7SUM - chains A and D of the 4 polymer chains in the assembly; structure by X-ray diffraction, 2.90 A resolution.

# Chain A
Molecule: DNA ligase 1
Source organism: Homo sapiens
Notes: EC 6.5.1.1
Reference sequence: P18858 (DNLI1_HUMAN); numbering as in UniProt (aligned over 261-918)
Sequence (658 residues; row label = number of the first residue in the row):
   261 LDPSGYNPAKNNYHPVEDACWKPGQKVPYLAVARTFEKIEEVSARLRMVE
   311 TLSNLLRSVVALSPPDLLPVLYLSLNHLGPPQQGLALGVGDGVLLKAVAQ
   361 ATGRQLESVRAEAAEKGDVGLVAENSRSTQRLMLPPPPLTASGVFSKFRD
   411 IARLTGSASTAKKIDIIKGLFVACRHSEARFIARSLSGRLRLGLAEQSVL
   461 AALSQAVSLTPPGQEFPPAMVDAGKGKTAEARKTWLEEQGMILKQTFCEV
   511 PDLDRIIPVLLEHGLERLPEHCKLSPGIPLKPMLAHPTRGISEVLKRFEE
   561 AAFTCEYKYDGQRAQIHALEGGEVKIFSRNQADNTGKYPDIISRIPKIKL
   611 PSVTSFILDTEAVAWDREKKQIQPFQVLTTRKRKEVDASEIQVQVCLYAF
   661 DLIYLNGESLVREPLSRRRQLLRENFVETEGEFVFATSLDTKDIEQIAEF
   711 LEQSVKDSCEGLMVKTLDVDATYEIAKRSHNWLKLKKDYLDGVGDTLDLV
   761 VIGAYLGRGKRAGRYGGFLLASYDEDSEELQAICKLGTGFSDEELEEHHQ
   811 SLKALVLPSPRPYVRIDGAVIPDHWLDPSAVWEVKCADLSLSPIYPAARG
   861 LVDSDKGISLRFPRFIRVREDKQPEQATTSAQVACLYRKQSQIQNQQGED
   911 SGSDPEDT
Not modelled in the structure: 261, 907-918
Construct notes: conflict Ala346 (Glu in P18858), Ala592 (Glu in P18858)
Residues lining bound ligands: adenosine monophosphate (AMP): Ala545, Glu566, Tyr567, Lys568, Tyr569, Gln572, Arg573, Arg589, Glu621, Phe660, Ala696, Met723, Lys725, Trp742, Lys744
What the authors report for this chain:
  - binding site for the 7-nt DNA strand: Arg589, Phe872, Arg874
  - binding site for the 11-nt DNA strand: Phe635
  - contacts within the chain: Leu544-Arg589

# Chain D
Molecule: 18-nt DNA strand
Sequence (18 nucleotides; each row starts with the number of its first residue):
     9 GTCCGACTACGCATCAGC

# How chain A and chain D interact
Residue-residue contacts - 63 pairs, chain A then chain D:
  Arg305(A) - DT10(D)  hydrogen bond to the base
  Arg305(A) - DC11(D)  hydrogen bond to the sugar
  Thr415(A) - DC23(D)  phosphate contact
  Gly416(A) - DC23(D)  hydrogen bond to the phosphate
  Ser417(A) - DA24(D)  phosphate contact
  Ala418(A) - DA24(D)  hydrogen bond to the phosphate
  Ser419(A) - DC23(D)  phosphate contact
  Ser419(A) - DA24(D)  hydrogen bond to the phosphate
  Thr420(A) - DC23(D)  phosphate contact
  Thr420(A) - DA24(D)  hydrogen bond to the phosphate
  Arg449(A) - DC15(D)  salt bridge to the phosphate
  Arg451(A) - DG13(D)  phosphate contact
  Arg451(A) - DA14(D)  salt bridge to the phosphate
  Leu452(A) - DG13(D)  hydrogen bond to the phosphate
  Gly453(A) - DC12(D)  phosphate contact
  Gly453(A) - DG13(D)  hydrogen bond to the phosphate
  Leu454(A) - DC12(D)  phosphate contact
  Leu454(A) - DG13(D)  phosphate contact
  Ala455(A) - DC12(D)  hydrogen bond to the phosphate
  Ala455(A) - DG13(D)  phosphate contact
  Glu456(A) - DC12(D)  hydrogen bond to the phosphate
  Gln457(A) - DC11(D)  phosphate contact
  Gln457(A) - DC12(D)  hydrogen bond to the phosphate
  Ser458(A) - DC11(D)  phosphate contact
  Ser458(A) - DC12(D)  hydrogen bond to the phosphate
  Gln636(A) - DC18(D)  phosphate contact
  Gln636(A) - DG19(D)  hydrogen bond to the phosphate
  Thr639(A) - DG19(D)  sugar contact
  Thr639(A) - DC20(D)  sugar contact
  Thr640(A) - DC20(D)  sugar contact
  Arg641(A) - DC20(D)  sugar contact
  Lys642(A) - DC20(D)  phosphate contact
  Lys642(A) - DA21(D)  phosphate contact
  Arg643(A) - DG19(D)  base contact
  Arg643(A) - DC20(D)  phosphate contact
  Arg643(A) - DA21(D)  hydrogen bond to the phosphate
  Lys644(A) - DA21(D)  salt bridge to the phosphate
  Arg738(A) - DT10(D)  salt bridge to the phosphate
  Gly767(A) - DC15(D)  phosphate contact
  Arg768(A) - DA14(D)  phosphate contact
  Arg768(A) - DC15(D)  hydrogen bond to the phosphate
  Gly769(A) - DA14(D)  phosphate contact
  Lys770(A) - DC12(D)  base contact
  Lys770(A) - DG13(D)  hydrogen bond to the sugar
  Lys770(A) - DA14(D)  hydrogen bond to the phosphate
  Arg771(A) - DA14(D)  phosphate contact
  Gly776(A) - DC15(D)  sugar contact
  Cys794(A) - DA17(D)  phosphate contact
  Lys795(A) - DT16(D)  salt bridge to the phosphate
  Lys795(A) - DA17(D)  salt bridge to the phosphate
  Gly797(A) - DC15(D)  sugar contact
  Ser850(A) - DA17(D)  hydrogen bond to the phosphate
  Ser850(A) - DC18(D)  hydrogen bond to the phosphate
  Leu851(A) - DC18(D)  phosphate contact
  Ser852(A) - DC18(D)  hydrogen bond to the phosphate
  Pro853(A) - DC18(D)  phosphate contact
  Pro853(A) - DG19(D)  phosphate contact
  Tyr855(A) - DA17(D)  hydrogen bond to the phosphate
  Tyr855(A) - DC18(D)  phosphate contact
  Lys866(A) - DG19(D)  salt bridge to the phosphate
  Ser869(A) - DA17(D)  phosphate contact
  Ser869(A) - DC18(D)  phosphate contact
  Leu870(A) - DA17(D)  sugar contact
Also at the interface, not in a pair above, chain A (49 interface residues in all): Ala421, Lys504, His546, Ser739, Leu796, Thr798, Phe872, Pro873
Also at the interface, not in a pair above, chain D (15 interface residues in all): DG9

# In short
49 residues of chain A face 15 of chain D across their interface; the contacts include 21 hydrogen bonds and 7
salt bridges. Polar contacts include Arg305(A)-DT10(D), Arg305(A)-DC11(D) and Lys770(A)-DG13(D). From the
paper: a binding site for the 7-nt DNA strand at Arg589(A), Phe872(A) and Arg874(A); a binding site for the
11-nt DNA strand at Phe635(A).
Chain A is DNA ligase 1 (Homo sapiens) and chain D is an 18-nt DNA strand; the structure, Crystal structure of
human ligase I with nick duplexes containing cognate A:T, was determined by X-ray diffraction together with
7SX5 and 7SXE from the same study.
